PDB entry 3ZGB | X-ray diffraction, 2.71 A resolution | chains A and B

[Chain A (and B)]
Molecule: Phosphoenolpyruvate carboxylase
Source organism: Flaveria pringlei
Notes: EC 4.1.1.31; chain B of this document is another copy of the same molecule, construct and numbering; everything in this record applies to it too
UniProt: Q01647 (CAPP1_FLAPR); the construct lacks a stretch of the UniProt sequence, so the offset changes along the chain: 6-290 = UniProt 6-290; 291-966 = UniProt 292-967
Chain sequence (972 residues; each row starts with the number of its first residue; numbers below 1 keep their minus sign (Met-5 is residue -5)):
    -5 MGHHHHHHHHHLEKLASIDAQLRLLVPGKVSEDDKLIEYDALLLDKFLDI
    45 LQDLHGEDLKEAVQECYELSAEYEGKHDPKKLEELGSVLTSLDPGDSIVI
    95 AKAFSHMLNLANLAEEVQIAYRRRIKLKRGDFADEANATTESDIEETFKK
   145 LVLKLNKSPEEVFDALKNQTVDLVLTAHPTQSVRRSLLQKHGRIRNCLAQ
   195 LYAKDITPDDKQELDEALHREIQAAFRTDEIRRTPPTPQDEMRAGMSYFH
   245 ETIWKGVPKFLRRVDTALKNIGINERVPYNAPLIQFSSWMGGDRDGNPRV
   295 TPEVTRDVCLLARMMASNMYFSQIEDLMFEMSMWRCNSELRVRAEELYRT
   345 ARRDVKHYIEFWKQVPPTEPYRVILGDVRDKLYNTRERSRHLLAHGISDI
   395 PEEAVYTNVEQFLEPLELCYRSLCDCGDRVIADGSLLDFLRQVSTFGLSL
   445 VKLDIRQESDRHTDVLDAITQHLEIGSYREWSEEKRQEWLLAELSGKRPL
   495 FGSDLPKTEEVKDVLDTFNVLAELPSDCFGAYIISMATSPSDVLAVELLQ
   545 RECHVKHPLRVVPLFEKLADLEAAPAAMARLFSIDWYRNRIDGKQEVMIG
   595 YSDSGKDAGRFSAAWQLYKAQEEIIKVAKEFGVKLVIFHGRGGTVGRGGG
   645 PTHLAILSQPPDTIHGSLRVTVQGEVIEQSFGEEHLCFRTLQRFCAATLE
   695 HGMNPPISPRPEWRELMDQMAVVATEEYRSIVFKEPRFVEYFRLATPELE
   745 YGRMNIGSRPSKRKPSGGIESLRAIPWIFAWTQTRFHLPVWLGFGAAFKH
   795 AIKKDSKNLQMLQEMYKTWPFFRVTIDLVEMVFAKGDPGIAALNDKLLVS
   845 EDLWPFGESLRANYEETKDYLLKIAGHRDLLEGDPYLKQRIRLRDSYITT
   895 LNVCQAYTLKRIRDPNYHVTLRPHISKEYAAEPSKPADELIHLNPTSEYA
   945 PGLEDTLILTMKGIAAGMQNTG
Unresolved in the structure: -5 to 5, 345-357, 757-760, 922-945 (chain B: -5 to 9, 227, 347-357, 757-761, 921-945)
Construct notes: expression tag (-5 to 5)
Ligand contacts: aspartic acid (ASP): Arg641, Pro645, Gln673, Met825, Lys829, Leu881, Arg884, Arg888, Met962, Gln963, Asn964
Swiss-Prot annotation at these positions:
  - active site: His172, Lys600
  - modified residue: Ser11 (Phosphoserine)
From the paper describing this entry:
  - binding site for aspartic acid: Arg641, Lys829, Arg884, Arg888, Asn964
  - allosteric site: Arg884
  - specificity-determining residues: Arg884

[Chain A / chain B interface]
Pairs across the interface (25; chain A residue first):
  Lys23(A) with Lys120(B)
  Val24(A) with Lys120(B)
  Ser25(A) with Lys120(B)
  Lys120(A) with Lys23(B); Val24(B); Ser25(B)
  Leu121(A) with Tyr880(B), hydrophobic
  Arg123(A) with Arg123(B); Asp125(B), salt bridge; Ala127(B); Asp128(B), salt bridge
  Asp125(A) with Arg123(B), salt bridge
  Ala127(A) with Arg123(B)
  Asp128(A) with Arg123(B), salt bridge
  Thr133(A) with Leu121(B)
  Leu147(A) with Arg872(B), hydrogen bond (backbone-side chain)
  Lys148(A) with Gly870(B), hydrogen bond (side chain-backbone); Glu876(B), salt bridge
  Asn150(A) with Arg872(B), hydrogen bond
  Glu808(A) with Glu808(B)
  Gly870(A) with Lys148(B), hydrogen bond (backbone-side chain)
  Arg872(A) with Leu147(B), hydrogen bond (side chain-backbone); Asn150(B)
  Glu876(A) with Lys148(B), salt bridge
  Tyr880(A) with Leu121(B)
Interface residues without a listed pair, chain A (20 interface residues in all): Val146, His871
Interface residues without a listed pair, chain B (19 interface residues in all): Thr133, His871

[In short]
20 residues of chain A face 19 of chain B across their interface; the contacts include 5 hydrogen bonds and 6
salt bridges. Polar contacts include Arg123(A)-Asp125(B), Arg123(A)-Asp128(B) and Lys148(A)-Glu876(B). Chain A
binds aspartic acid. The paper reports a binding site for aspartic acid at Arg641(A), Lys829(A) and Arg884(A)
among others; an allosteric site at Arg884(A).
Chain A and chain B are both Phosphoenolpyruvate carboxylase (Flaveria pringlei); the structure, Greater
efficiency of photosynthetic carbon fixation due to single amino acid substitution, was determined by X-ray
diffraction, deposited together with 3ZGE.
